Entry 9CXD (electron microscopy, 3.36 A resolution); this record covers chains D and E of the 7 polymer chains in the assembly.

== Chain D ==
Protein: Gamma-aminobutyric acid receptor subunit beta-1
From: Homo sapiens
Reference sequence: P18505 (GBRB1_HUMAN); residues 1-449 here correspond to UniProt positions 26-474 (UniProt number = residue number + 25)
Sequence (449 residues; each row starts with the number of its first residue):
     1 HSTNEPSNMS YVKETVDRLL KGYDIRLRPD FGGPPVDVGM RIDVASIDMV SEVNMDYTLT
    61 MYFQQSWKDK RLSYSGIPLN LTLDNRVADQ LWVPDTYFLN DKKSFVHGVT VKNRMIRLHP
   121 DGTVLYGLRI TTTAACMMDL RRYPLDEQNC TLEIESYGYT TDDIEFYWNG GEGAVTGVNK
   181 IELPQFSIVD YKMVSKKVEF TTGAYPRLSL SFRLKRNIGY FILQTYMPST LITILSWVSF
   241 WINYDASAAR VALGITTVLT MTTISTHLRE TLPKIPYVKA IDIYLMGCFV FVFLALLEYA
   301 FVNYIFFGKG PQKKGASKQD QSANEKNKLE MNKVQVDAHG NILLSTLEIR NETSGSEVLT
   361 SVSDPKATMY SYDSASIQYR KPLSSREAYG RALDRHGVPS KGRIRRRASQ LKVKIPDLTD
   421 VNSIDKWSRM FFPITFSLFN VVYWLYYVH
Unresolved in the structure: 1-6, 307-419
Disulfide bonds: Cys136-Cys150
Covalently attached groups: N-acetylglucosamine (NAG) linked to Asn149
UniProt features mapped onto this chain:
  - binding site (histamine): Tyr97, Ser156, Tyr157, Thr202
  - binding site (4-aminobutanoate): Tyr157, Thr202
  - glycosylation (N-linked (GlcNAc...) asparagine): Asn80, Asn149

== Chain E ==
Protein: Gamma-aminobutyric acid receptor subunit gamma-2
From: Homo sapiens
Reference sequence: P18507 (GBRG2_HUMAN); residues 1-436 here correspond to UniProt positions 40-475 (UniProt number = residue number + 39)
Sequence (436 residues; row label = number of the first residue in the row):
     1 QKSDDDYEDY ASNKTWVLTP KVPEGDVTVI LNNLLEGYDN KLRPDIGVKP TLIHTDMYVN
    61 SIGPVNAINM EYTIDIFFAQ TWYDRRLKFN STIKVLRLNS NMVGKIWIPD TFFRNSKKAD
   121 AHWITTPNRM LRIWNDGRVL YTLRLTIDAE CQLQLHNFPM DEHSCPLEFS SYGYPREEIV
   181 YQWKRSSVEV GDTRSWRLYQ FSFVGLRNTT EVVKTTSGDY VVMSVYFDLS RRMGYFTIQT
   241 YIPCTLIVVL SWVSFWINKD AVPARTSLGI TTVLTMTTLS TIARKSLPKV SYVTAMDLFV
   301 SVCFIFVFSA LVEYGTLHYF VSNRKPSKDK DKKKKNPLLR MFSFKAPTID IRPRSATIQM
   361 NNATHLQERD EEYGYECLDG KDCASFFCCF EDCRTGAWRH GRIHIRIAKM DSYARIFFPT
   421 AFCLFNLVYW VSYLYL
Unresolved in the structure: 1-24, 322-407, 436
Disulfide bonds: Cys151-Cys165
Covalently attached groups: N-acetylglucosamine (NAG) linked to Asn208
UniProt features mapped onto this chain:
  - region: Arg394 to Asp411 (Interaction with GABARAP)
  - glycosylation (N-linked (GlcNAc...) asparagine): Asn13, Asn90, Asn208

== Chain D / chain E interface ==
Residue-residue contacts (81):
  Asp24(D) - Thr28(E)  hydrogen bond
  Ile25(D) - Asn99(E)
  Ile25(D) - Asn101(E)
  Arg26(D) - Asn32(E)
  Arg26(D) - Leu98(E)
  Arg26(D) - Asn99(E)
  Arg26(D) - Asn101(E)
  Leu27(D) - Val27(E)  hydrophobic
  Leu27(D) - Thr28(E)
  Leu27(D) - Leu31(E)  hydrophobic
  Phe31(D) - Val27(E)  hydrophobic
  Phe31(D) - Arg97(E)
  Val53(D) - Tyr199(E)
  Asn54(D) - Tyr199(E)
  Met55(D) - Tyr199(E)
  Pro94(D) - Thr126(E)  hydrogen bond (backbone-side chain)
  Asp95(D) - Asn99(E)
  Asp95(D) - Thr126(E)
  Thr96(D) - Thr125(E)  hydrogen bond (backbone-side chain)
  Tyr97(D) - Phe77(E)
  Tyr97(D) - Ile124(E)
  Tyr97(D) - Asn128(E)
  Tyr97(D) - Arg144(E)
  Phe98(D) - Ile124(E)  hydrophobic
  Phe98(D) - Arg144(E)
  Leu99(D) - Arg144(E)
  Asp101(D) - His122(E)  salt bridge
  Asp101(D) - Arg144(E)  hydrogen bond (backbone-side chain)
  Lys102(D) - His122(E)
  Lys103(D) - Asp120(E)  salt bridge
  Ser104(D) - Ile124(E)
  Phe105(D) - Ile124(E)
  Val106(D) - Ile124(E)
  Ile130(D) - Ile124(E)  hydrophobic
  Ile130(D) - Thr125(E)
  Ala135(D) - Arg197(E)
  Tyr157(D) - Phe77(E)
  Tyr157(D) - Asn128(E)
  Tyr157(D) - Thr142(E)
  Tyr157(D) - Leu143(E)
  Tyr157(D) - Arg144(E)  hydrogen bond (side chain-backbone)
  Gly158(D) - Met130(E)
  Tyr159(D) - Arg97(E)
  Tyr159(D) - Asn99(E)
  Thr160(D) - Arg132(E)
  Asp163(D) - Arg97(E)  salt bridge
  Phe200(D) - Tyr58(E)  hydrophobic
  Thr202(D) - Arg132(E)  hydrogen bond (backbone-side chain)
  Tyr205(D) - Arg132(E)  hydrogen bond
  Ser247(D) - Ala261(E)
  Ser247(D) - Ala264(E)
  Ala248(D) - Pro263(E)  hydrophobic
  Ala248(D) - Ala264(E)
  Val251(D) - Ala264(E)  hydrophobic
  Val251(D) - Leu268(E)  hydrophobic
  Ile255(D) - Leu250(E)  hydrophobic
  Ile255(D) - Leu268(E)  hydrophobic
  Ile255(D) - Thr271(E)
  Leu259(D) - Thr271(E)
  Leu259(D) - Thr275(E)
  Thr266(D) - Gln239(E)
  Arg269(D) - Tyr235(E)
  Arg269(D) - Gln239(E)
  Lys274(D) - Gln200(E)
  Lys274(D) - Tyr235(E)
  Lys274(D) - Ser286(E)
  Ile275(D) - Tyr235(E)
  Pro276(D) - Tyr199(E)
  Pro276(D) - Gly234(E)
  Pro276(D) - Tyr235(E)
  Pro276(D) - Ile238(E)
  Val278(D) - Ile238(E)  hydrophobic
  Asp282(D) - Ile238(E)
  Met286(D) - Ile238(E)  hydrophobic
  Phe289(D) - Leu246(E)  hydrophobic
  Phe293(D) - Val249(E)  hydrophobic
  Leu296(D) - Leu250(E)  hydrophobic
  Asn303(D) - Ile257(E)
  Asn303(D) - Asn258(E)  hydrogen bond
  Tyr304(D) - Trp256(E)
  Phe306(D) - Asn258(E)
Interface residues without a listed pair, chain D (59 interface residues in all): Gln65, Trp92, Val93, Leu128, Val258, Thr262, Ser265, Tyr277, Leu297, Ala300
Interface residues without a listed pair, chain E (54 interface residues in all): Leu35, Asn60, Asp75, Leu96, Ala121, Arg129, Phe236, Pro243, Ile247, Val253, Ser267, Leu279, Arg415

== In short ==
59 residues of chain D and 54 residues of chain E are in contact; the contacts include 8 hydrogen bonds and 3
salt bridges. Polar contacts include Asp101(D)-His122(E), Lys103(D)-Asp120(E) and Asp163(D)-Arg97(E).
Covalently linked N-acetylglucosamine: at Asn149(D). N-acetylglucosamine is covalently linked to Asn208(E).
Here chain D is Gamma-aminobutyric acid receptor subunit beta-1 and chain E is Gamma-aminobutyric acid
receptor subunit gamma-2, both from Homo sapiens. Entry 9CXD (Native human GABAA receptor of
beta2-alpha1-beta1-beta1-gamma2 assembly) was determined by electron microscopy together with 9CRS, 9CRV,
9CSB, 9CT0, 9CTJ, 9CTP and 6 further entries from the same study.
